Entry 6XN7 (electron microscopy, 3.47 A resolution); this record covers chains C and T of the 12 polymer chains in the assembly.

Chain C:
Protein: CRISPR-associated protein Csm2
Source organism: Lactococcus lactis subsp. lactis
UniProtKB: L0CFW2 (L0CFW2_LACLL); residues 12-150 here correspond to UniProt positions 2-140 (UniProt number = residue number - 10)
Chain sequence (139 residues; row label = number of the first residue in the row):
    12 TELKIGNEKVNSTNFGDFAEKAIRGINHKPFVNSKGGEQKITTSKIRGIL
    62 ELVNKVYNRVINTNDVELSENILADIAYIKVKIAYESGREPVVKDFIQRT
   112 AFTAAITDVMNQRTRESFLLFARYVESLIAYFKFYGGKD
Reported in the primary citation:
  - mutagenesis - R58A: abolished catalytic activity

Chain T:
Molecule: Target RNA
Source organism: Lactococcus lactis subsp. lactis
Sequence (37 nucleotides; row label = number of the first residue in the row):
     5 AGGAGUUGAAGCUUGGUUCAAAGAACGUAUGUUCUCG

Interface between chain C and chain T:
Residue-residue contacts - 13 pairs, chain C then chain T:
  Thr53(C) with G20(T), hydrogen bond to the phosphate
  Thr54(C) with U21(T), phosphate contact; U22(T), phosphate contact
  Ser55(C) with G20(T), phosphate contact; U21(T), hydrogen bond to the phosphate
  Lys56(C) with G19(T), salt bridge to the phosphate; G20(T), phosphate contact
  Arg58(C) with C23(T), hydrogen bond to the sugar
  Tyr96(C) with U17(T), hydrogen bond to the sugar; U18(T), phosphate contact
  Arg100(C) with U17(T), salt bridge to the phosphate; U18(T), hydrogen bond to the phosphate; G19(T), salt bridge to the phosphate
Interface residues without a listed pair, chain C (8 interface residues in all): Glu97

Overview:
Chain C and chain T form an interface of 8 and 7 residues respectively, with 5 hydrogen bonds and 3 salt
bridges. Polar contacts include Arg58(C)-C23(T), Tyr96(C)-U17(T) and Thr53(C)-G20(T). From the paper: R58A of
chain C abolishes catalytic activity.
Chain C is CRISPR-associated protein Csm2 and chain T is Target RNA, both from Lactococcus lactis subsp.
lactis; the structure, Structure of the Lactococcus lactis Csm NTR CRISPR-Cas Complex, was determined by
electron microscopy (same publication as 6XN3, 6XN4 and 6XN5).
